9I4X - chains G and c of the 24 polymer chains in the assembly; structure by electron microscopy, 2.79 A resolution.

== Chain G ==
Protein: Ubiquinol-cytochrome c reductase
Organism: Toxoplasma gondii GT1
UniProtKB: A0A125YYJ3 (A0A125YYJ3_TOXGG); numbering as in UniProt (aligned over 1-234)
Sequence (234 residues; row label = number of the first residue in the row):
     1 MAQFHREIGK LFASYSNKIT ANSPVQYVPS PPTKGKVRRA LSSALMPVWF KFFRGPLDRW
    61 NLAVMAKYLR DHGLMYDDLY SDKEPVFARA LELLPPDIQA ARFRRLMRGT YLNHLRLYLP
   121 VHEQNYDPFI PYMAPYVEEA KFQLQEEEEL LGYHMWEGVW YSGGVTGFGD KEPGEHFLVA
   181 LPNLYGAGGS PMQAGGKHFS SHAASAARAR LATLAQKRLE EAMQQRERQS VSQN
Disordered / not traced: 1-2, 195-234

== Chain c ==
Protein: Putative ubiquinol cytochrome c oxidoreductase
Organism: Toxoplasma gondii GT1
Notes: EC 1.10.2.2
UniProtKB: S7UK06 (S7UK06_TOXGG); residues 1-487 here = UniProt positions 1-487
Sequence (487 residues; numbered 1 to 487; the number before each row is that of its first residue):
     1 MRHLARCASR RAVKWTERDS PVANFLRSSS CCPFQLLQAS RAKIQRLRTS ERFRLRSAQK
    61 LAPTRFPPFT HGPLFFSLPS RLTVPSSLRS LSAFSAPLSL PFRGTMAFLS SPLFAAKASL
   121 AARVHALGCS TTSLTSPLAA RALAASSLSL FSVSPRRHFS VHSHNIRPDK HELPASEVPL
   181 YYNRFDQADH PSLWQLEEEQ QRKHLDQEVT DVSQLVEPVS SPHQTEGWFK RLRYWHYKET
   241 AEPTFPRTPD LSKGELAAGA TVTRTSVWHD PNEPAIVSVS RFAPDNFRAV GFAENVPNPE
   301 STNSDSHPDF REYRLGPGSV DRRPFVYFMS ASYFFITASM MRSFLCKWVH YWWVSRDMLA
   361 AGTTEVDLRP IQEGMTAVFK WRGKPVFVRH RTAEDIAKAQ ADDALIGTMK DPQLDSERCP
   421 RPQWLINIGV CTHLGCIPTD GGNYGGWFCP CHGSHYDTSG RIRLGPAPSN LELPPTVFLD
   481 DHTVKLG
Disordered / not traced: 1-159
Disulfides: C436-C451
Ion coordination: 2Fe-2S cluster Fe: C431, H433, C449, H452
Ligand contacts:
  - 2Fe-2S cluster (FES): C431, H433, L434, G435, C436, C449, C451, H452, G453, S454, P466
  - 1,2-diacyl-sn-glycero-3-phosphocholine (PC1), molecule 1: Y327, S330, Y333, F334, T337, A338, M341
  - 1,2-diacyl-sn-glycero-3-phosphocholine (PC1), molecule 2: C346, W348, V349, H350, W353

== Interface between chain G and chain c ==
Residue-residue contacts - 98 pairs, chain G then chain c:
  P24(G) with F245(c)
  V25(G) with F245(c)
  Q26(G) with F245(c)
  Y27(G) with E177(c), hydrogen bond; F245(c); P246(c); R247(c)
  P29(G) with E177(c)
  S30(G) with E177(c), hydrogen bond
  T33(G) with L173(c)
  K34(G) with E226(c), salt bridge
  F50(G) with H223(c)
  R54(G) with E226(c), salt bridge; R233(c)
  G55(G) with H223(c)
  D58(G) with P222(c); H223(c), salt bridge; R233(c), salt bridge
  N61(G) with R231(c); L232(c); R233(c); Y234(c)
  L62(G) with Y234(c), hydrophobic
  M65(G) with L232(c), hydrophobic
  R70(G) with V216(c), hydrogen bond (side chain-backbone)
  M75(G) with P297(c)
  Y76(G) with Y234(c), hydrogen bond (side chain-backbone); W235(c); H236(c)
  D77(G) with H236(c), salt bridge; Y237(c), hydrogen bond
  Y80(G) with H236(c); Y237(c), hydrophobic
  K83(G) with H162(c)
  P85(G) with H162(c); S163(c)
  V86(G) with E239(c)
  P95(G) with D285(c)
  D97(G) with R288(c), salt bridge
  R104(G) with N298(c), hydrogen bond; P299(c)
  R105(G) with V296(c); P297(c), hydrogen bond (side chain-backbone); P299(c)
  R108(G) with P299(c); S301(c)
  Y111(G) with T302(c); N303(c), hydrogen bond
  L117(G) with H307(c)
  Y118(G) with H307(c), hydrogen bond (backbone-side chain)
  P120(G) with S304(c); S306(c)
  V121(G) with V209(c); D211(c); L215(c)
  H122(G) with L205(c); V209(c)
  E123(G) with L205(c)
  Q124(G) with L215(c)
  N125(G) with H204(c), hydrogen bond (side chain-backbone); L205(c); V209(c); L215(c); V216(c), hydrogen bond (side chain-backbone)
  Y126(G) with V216(c); N295(c); P297(c), hydrophobic
  D127(G) with P218(c); V219(c), hydrogen bond (side chain-backbone); N295(c), hydrogen bond (backbone-side chain)
  F129(G) with P218(c), hydrophobic; S220(c); Y234(c); H236(c)
  I130(G) with A289(c), hydrophobic; V290(c)
  P131(G) with H236(c)
  Y132(G) with F292(c), hydrophobic
  M133(G) with Y237(c), hydrogen bond (backbone-side chain)
  A134(G) with Y237(c), hydrogen bond (backbone-side chain)
  P135(G) with P284(c)
  Y136(G) with P284(c); D285(c), hydrogen bond
  E138(G) with Y181(c), hydrogen bond; A258(c)
  E139(G) with G259(c)
  K141(G) with I166(c); A175(c); K238(c), hydrogen bond (side chain-backbone)
  F142(G) with T263(c); R264(c)
  L144(G) with H164(c); I166(c), hydrophobic
  Q145(G) with I166(c); A241(c); E242(c)
  E148(G) with H164(c), salt bridge
  E175(G) with V161(c)
Interface residues without a listed pair, chain G (68 interface residues in all): R38, L57, R59, K67, G73, E84, L93, I98, A101, M107, L119, V137, H176
Interface residues without a listed pair, chain c (72 interface residues in all): K170, H171, Y182, F185, Q207, T210, V212, Q214, Q224, T225, W228, T240, L256, A260, F287, G291

== Overview ==
The interface between chain G and chain c involves 68 residues on one side and 72 on the other; the contacts
include 18 hydrogen bonds and 7 salt bridges. Among the polar pairs are K34(G)-E226(c), R54(G)-E226(c) and
D58(G)-H223(c). Chain c binds 1,2-diacyl-sn-glycero-3-phosphocholine and 2Fe-2S cluster.
Here chain G is Ubiquinol-cytochrome c reductase and chain c is Putative ubiquinol cytochrome c
oxidoreductase, both from Toxoplasma gondii GT1. Entry 9I4X (Toxoplasma gondii cytochrome bc1 complex from the
respiratory supercomplex III2-IV inhibited by atovaquone and ELQ-300) was determined by electron microscopy
together with 9G9T from the same study.
